PDB entry 4A6U | X-ray diffraction, 1.69 A resolution | chains A and B

# Chain A (and B)
Name: Omega transaminase
Source organism: Chromobacterium violaceum
Notes: EC 2.6.1.18, 2.6.1.62; chain B of this document is another copy of the same molecule, construct and numbering; everything in this record applies to it too
Reference sequence: Q7NWG4 (Q7NWG4_CHRVO); residues 1-459 here = UniProt positions 1-459
Chain sequence (459 residues; row label = number of the first residue in the row):
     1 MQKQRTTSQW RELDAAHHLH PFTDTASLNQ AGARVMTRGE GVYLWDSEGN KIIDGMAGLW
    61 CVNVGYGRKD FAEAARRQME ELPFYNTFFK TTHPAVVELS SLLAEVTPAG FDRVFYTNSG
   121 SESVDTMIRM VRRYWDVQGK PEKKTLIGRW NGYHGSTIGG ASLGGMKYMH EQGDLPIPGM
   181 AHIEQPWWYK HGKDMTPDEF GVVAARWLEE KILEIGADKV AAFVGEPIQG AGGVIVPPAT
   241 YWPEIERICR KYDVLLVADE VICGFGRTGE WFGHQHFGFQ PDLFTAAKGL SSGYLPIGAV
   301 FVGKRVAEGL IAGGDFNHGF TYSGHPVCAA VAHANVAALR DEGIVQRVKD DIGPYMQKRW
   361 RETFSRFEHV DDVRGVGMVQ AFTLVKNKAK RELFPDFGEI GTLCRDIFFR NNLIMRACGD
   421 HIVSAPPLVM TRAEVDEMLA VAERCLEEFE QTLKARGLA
Not modelled in the structure: 1-33, 152-178, 313-322 (chain B: 1-33, 152-178, 311-320)
Ion coordination: Na+: Ala104, Thr107, Pro108

# How chain A and chain B interact
Pairs across the interface (91; chain A residue first):
  Arg34(A) with Phe88(B); Phe89(B); Thr91(B), hydrogen bond (backbone-side chain)
  Val35(A) with Tyr85(B); Thr91(B)
  Met36(A) with Leu82(B); Phe84(B); Tyr85(B), hydrogen bond (backbone-side chain); Asn86(B); Phe89(B), hydrophobic
  Thr37(A) with Leu82(B)
  Arg38(A) with Leu82(B)
  Leu44(A) with Asn86(B)
  Asp46(A) with Phe89(B)
  Ile52(A) with Phe88(B), hydrophobic; Phe89(B), hydrophobic
  Asp54(A) with Asn86(B)
  Val62(A) with Phe84(B), hydrophobic
  Tyr66(A) with Phe84(B), hydrophobic
  Lys69(A) with Glu80(B), hydrogen bond (side chain-backbone)
  Phe71(A) with Met79(B)
  Ala72(A) with Arg76(B); Met79(B), hydrogen bond (backbone-side chain); Glu80(B)
  Ala75(A) with Met79(B), hydrophobic
  Arg76(A) with Arg76(B)
  Met79(A) with Phe71(B); Ala72(B), hydrophobic; Ala75(B), hydrophobic
  Glu80(A) with Lys69(B), hydrogen bond (backbone-side chain); Ala72(B)
  Leu82(A) with Met36(B); Thr37(B); Arg38(B)
  Phe84(A) with Met36(B); Val62(B), hydrophobic; Tyr66(B), hydrophobic; Ser292(B); Gly293(B); Tyr294(B), hydrophobic
  Tyr85(A) with Val35(B); Met36(B), hydrogen bond (side chain-backbone)
  Asn86(A) with Met36(B); Leu44(B); Asp54(B); Ile414(B); Arg416(B), hydrogen bond
  Thr87(A) with Arg416(B), hydrogen bond
  Phe88(A) with Arg34(B); Ile52(B), hydrophobic; Phe409(B), hydrophobic; Asn412(B); Ile414(B), hydrophobic; Arg416(B)
  Phe89(A) with Arg34(B); Val35(B); Met36(B), hydrophobic; Asp46(B); Ile52(B), hydrophobic
  Thr91(A) with Arg34(B), hydrogen bond (side chain-backbone); Val35(B)
  Asn118(A) with Ser119(B); Pro296(B)
  Ser119(A) with Asn118(B); Glu122(B), hydrogen bond
  Glu122(A) with Ser119(B), hydrogen bond
  Asp125(A) with Asp125(B)
  Ser292(A) with Phe84(B)
  Gly293(A) with Phe84(B); His325(B), hydrogen bond (backbone-side chain)
  Tyr294(A) with Phe84(B), hydrophobic; His325(B), hydrogen bond (backbone-side chain)
  Leu295(A) with Met79(B), hydrophobic; His325(B); Val327(B), hydrophobic
  Pro296(A) with Asn118(B); His325(B); Cys328(B)
  His325(A) with Gly293(B), hydrogen bond (side chain-backbone); Tyr294(B), hydrogen bond (side chain-backbone); Leu295(B); Pro296(B)
  Val327(A) with Leu295(B), hydrophobic
  Cys328(A) with Pro296(B)
  Phe409(A) with Phe88(B)
  Asn412(A) with Phe88(B)
  Ile414(A) with Asn86(B); Phe88(B), hydrophobic
  Arg416(A) with Asn86(B), hydrogen bond; Thr87(B), hydrogen bond; Phe88(B)
Other interface residues (no listed pair), chain A (48 interface residues in all): Gly58, Glu81, Pro83, Lys90, Ser121, Val331
Other interface residues (no listed pair), chain B (48 interface residues in all): Trp45, Gly58, Glu81, Pro83, Ser121, Val331

# Overview
The chain A/chain B interface involves 48 residues from each chain; the contacts include 17 hydrogen bonds.
Polar contacts include Arg34(A)-Thr91(B), Met36(A)-Tyr85(B) and Lys69(A)-Glu80(B). Ala104(A), Thr107(A) and
Pro108(A) form the Na+ site.
Chain A and chain B are both Omega transaminase (Chromobacterium violaceum); the structure, Crystal structure
of the omega transaminase from Chromobacterium violaceum in the apo form, crystallised from PEG ..., was
determined by X-ray diffraction together with 4A6R, 4A6T and 4A72 from the same study.
